PDB entry 5XXW | electron microscopy, 6.00 A resolution (low resolution: residue-level contacts below are approximate; hydrogen-bond / salt-bridge calls are withheld) | chains A and C of the 18 polymer chains in the assembly

[Chain A (and C)]
Molecule: Tubulin alpha-1A chain
Organism: Sus scrofa
Notes: chain C of this document is another copy of the same molecule, construct and numbering; everything in this record applies to it too
UniProtKB: P02550 (TBA1A_PIG); numbering as in UniProt (aligned over 2-439)
Chain sequence (438 residues; each row starts with the number of its first residue):
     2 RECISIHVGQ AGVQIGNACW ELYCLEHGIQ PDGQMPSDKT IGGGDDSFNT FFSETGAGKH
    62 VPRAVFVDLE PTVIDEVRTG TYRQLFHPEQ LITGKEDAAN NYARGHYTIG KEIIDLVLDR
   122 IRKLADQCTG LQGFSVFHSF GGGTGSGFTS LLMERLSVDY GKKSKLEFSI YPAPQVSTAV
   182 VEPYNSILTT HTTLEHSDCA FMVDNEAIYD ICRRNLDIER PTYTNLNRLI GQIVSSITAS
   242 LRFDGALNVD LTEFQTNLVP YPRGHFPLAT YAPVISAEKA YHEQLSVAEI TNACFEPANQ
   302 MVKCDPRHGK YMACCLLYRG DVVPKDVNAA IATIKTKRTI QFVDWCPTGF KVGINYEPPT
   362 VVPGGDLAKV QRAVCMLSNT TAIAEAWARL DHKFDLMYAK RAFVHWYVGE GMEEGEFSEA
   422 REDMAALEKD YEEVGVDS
Unresolved in the structure: 39-48
Swiss-Prot annotation at these positions:
  - active site: Glu254
  - binding site (GTP): Gly10, Gln11, Ala12, Gln15, Glu71, Ala99, Ser140, Gly143, Gly144, Thr145, Gly146, Thr179, Glu183, Asn206, Tyr224, Asn228, Leu252
  - binding site (Mg(2+)): Glu71
  - modified residue: Lys40 (N6-acetyllysine), Tyr282 (3'-nitrotyrosine), Ser439 (Phosphoserine)
  - natural variant: Gly265 (A265G: this construct carries the variant), Thr271 to Ala273 (sequence variant, change not given here)
Ligand contacts: GTP (guanosine-5'-triphosphate): Gly10, Gln11, Ala12, Gln15, Ile16, Asp98, Ala99, Ala100, Asn101, Ser140, Gly143, Gly144, Thr145, Gly146, Ile171, Thr179, Glu183, Asn206, Tyr224, Asn228, Ile231

[Chain A / chain C interface]
Residue-residue contacts (15; chain A residue first):
  Asp33(A) - His283(C)
  Glu55(A) - Gln285(C)
  Thr56(A) - His283(C)
  Thr56(A) - Glu284(C)
  Thr56(A) - Gln285(C)
  Gly57(A) - Gln285(C)
  Lys60(A) - His283(C)
  Val62(A) - His283(C)
  Gln85(A) - His283(C)
  His88(A) - Lys280(C)
  His88(A) - Tyr282(C)
  His88(A) - Glu284(C)
  Lys124(A) - Glu284(C)
  Asp127(A) - Lys338(C)
  Gln128(A) - Glu290(C)
Also at the interface, not in a pair above, chain A (16 interface residues in all): Gly34, His61, Leu86, Pro89, Glu90

[Summary]
The interface between chain A and chain C involves 16 residues on one side and 7 on the other. Ligands of
chain A: GTP. From UniProt: active-site residue Glu254(A), 17 GTP-binding residues and Mg2+-binding residue
Glu71(A) on chain A.
Both chains are Tubulin alpha-1A chain (Sus scrofa). Entry 5XXW (GDP-microtubule complexed with KIF5C in ATP
state) was determined by electron microscopy (same publication as 5XXT, 5XXV and 5XXX).
